1E6Y - chains A and C of the 6 polymer chains in the assembly; structure by X-ray diffraction, 1.60 A resolution.

# Chain A
Protein: Methyl-coenzyme M reductase subunit alpha
Source organism: Methanosarcina barkeri
Notes: EC 2.8.4.1
UniProt: P07962 (MCRA_METBA); residues 1002-1570 here correspond to UniProt positions 1-569 (UniProt number = residue number - 1001)
Sequence (569 residues; numbered 1002 to 1570; the number before each row is that of its first residue):
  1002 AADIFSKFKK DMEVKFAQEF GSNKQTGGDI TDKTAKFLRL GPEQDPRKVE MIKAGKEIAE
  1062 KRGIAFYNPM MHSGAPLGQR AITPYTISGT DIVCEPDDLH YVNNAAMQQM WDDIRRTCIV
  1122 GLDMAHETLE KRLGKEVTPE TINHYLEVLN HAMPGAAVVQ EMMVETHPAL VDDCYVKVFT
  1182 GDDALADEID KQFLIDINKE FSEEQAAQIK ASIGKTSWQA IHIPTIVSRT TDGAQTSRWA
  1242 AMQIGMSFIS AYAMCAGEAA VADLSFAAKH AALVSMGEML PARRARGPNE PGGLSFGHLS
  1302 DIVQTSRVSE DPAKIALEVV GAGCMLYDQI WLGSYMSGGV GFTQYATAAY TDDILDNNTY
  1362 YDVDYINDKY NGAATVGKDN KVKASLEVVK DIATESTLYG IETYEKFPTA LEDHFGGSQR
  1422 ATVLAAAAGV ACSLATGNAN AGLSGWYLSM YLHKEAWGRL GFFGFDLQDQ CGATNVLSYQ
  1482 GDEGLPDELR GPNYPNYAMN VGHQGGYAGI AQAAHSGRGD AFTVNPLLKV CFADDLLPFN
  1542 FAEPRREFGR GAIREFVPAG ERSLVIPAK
Not modelled in the structure: 1570
Modified / non-standard residues: H1271 (n1-methylated histidine; MHS); R1285 (5-methyl-arginine; AGM); G1465 (thioglycin; GL3); C1472 (s-methylcysteine; SMC)
Bound ions: factor 430 Ni: Q1161 (together with 1-thioethanesulfonic acid)
Ligand contacts:
  - 1-thioethanesulfonic acid (COM): Y1346, F1463, F1464, G1465
  - factor 430 (F43), molecule 1: A1157, A1158, V1159, V1160, Q1161, M1164, V1165, M1243, Q1244, M1247, I1250, A1257, G1258
  - factor 430 (F43), molecule 2: G1339, G1340, V1341, G1342, F1343, T1344, Q1345, Y1346, F1416, G1417, G1418, Q1420, G1462, F1463
  - Coenzyme B (TP7), molecule 1: R1239, K1270, H1271
  - Coenzyme B (TP7), molecule 2: R1284, R1285, L1333, M1337, S1338, F1343, F1463, A1499, M1500, N1501, V1502
Curated features (UniProtKB/Swiss-Prot):
  - binding site (coenzyme B): R1285

# Chain C
Protein: Methyl-coenzyme M reductase subunit gamma
Source organism: Methanosarcina barkeri
Notes: EC 2.8.4.1
UniProt: P07964 (MCRG_METBA); residues 3002-3248 here correspond to UniProt positions 1-247 (UniProt number = residue number - 3001)
Sequence (247 residues; each row starts with the number of its first residue):
  3002 AYERQYYPGA TSVAANRRKH MSGKLEKLRE ISDEDLTAVL GHRAPGSDYP STHPPLAEMG
  3062 EPACSTRENV AATPGAAAGD RVRYIQFADS MYNAPATPYF RSYFAAINFR GVDPGTLSGR
  3122 QIVEARERDM EQCAKVQMET EITDHALAGV RGATVHGHSV RLQEDGVMFD MLDRRRLENG
  3182 TIIMDKDQVA IPLDRKVDLG KPMSSEEAAK RTTIYRVDNV AFRDDAEVVE WVHRIFDQRT
  3242 KFGFQPK
Modified / non-standard residues: C3065 (cysteinesulfonic acid; OCS)
Ligand contacts: factor 430 (F43): L3118, S3119, G3120, R3121, A3154, T3155, V3156, H3157, G3158, H3159, S3160

# Chain A / chain C interface
Residue-residue contacts - 114 pairs, chain A then chain C:
  F1017(A) - R3162(C)
  D1033(A) - R3162(C)
  K1034(A) - R3162(C)
  K1034(A) - L3163(C)  hydrogen bond (backbone-backbone)
  K1034(A) - R3217(C)
  K1034(A) - D3219(C)  salt bridge
  T1035(A) - R3162(C)
  T1035(A) - L3163(C)
  T1035(A) - Q3164(C)
  A1036(A) - R3162(C)
  A1036(A) - L3163(C)  hydrogen bond (backbone-backbone)
  A1036(A) - Q3164(C)
  K1037(A) - E3165(C)
  F1038(A) - V3161(C)  hydrophobic
  F1038(A) - R3162(C)
  F1038(A) - Q3164(C)
  F1038(A) - F3170(C)  hydrophobic
  R1040(A) - D3171(C)  hydrogen bond (side chain-backbone)
  R1040(A) - M3172(C)  hydrogen bond (side chain-backbone)
  H1073(A) - M3172(C)
  S1074(A) - L3173(C)
  G1075(A) - L3173(C)
  A1076(A) - M3172(C)
  A1076(A) - L3173(C)
  P1077(A) - M3172(C)
  L1078(A) - M3172(C)  hydrophobic
  Q1080(A) - F3170(C)
  Q1080(A) - M3172(C)
  R1081(A) - H3157(C)  hydrogen bond
  R1081(A) - V3161(C)
  R1081(A) - F3170(C)
  L1387(A) - F3237(C)  hydrophobic
  L1387(A) - D3238(C)
  L1387(A) - T3241(C)
  L1387(A) - K3242(C)
  V1390(A) - F3237(C)  hydrophobic
  K1391(A) - H3234(C)
  K1391(A) - F3237(C)
  K1391(A) - D3238(C)  salt bridge
  T1395(A) - H3234(C)  hydrogen bond
  E1396(A) - R3224(C)  salt bridge
  L1399(A) - F3223(C)  hydrophobic
  L1399(A) - R3224(C)
  E1403(A) - V3218(C)
  E1403(A) - R3224(C)  salt bridge
  E1406(A) - Y3216(C)
  E1406(A) - R3217(C)  hydrogen bond (backbone-side chain)
  E1406(A) - V3218(C)  hydrogen bond (side chain-backbone)
  P1409(A) - Y3093(C)
  P1409(A) - R3162(C)
  L1412(A) - M3092(C)  hydrophobic
  L1412(A) - Y3093(C)
  L1412(A) - S3160(C)
  E1413(A) - S3160(C)  hydrogen bond (backbone-backbone)
  E1413(A) - V3161(C)
  E1413(A) - R3162(C)  salt bridge
  F1416(A) - H3157(C)
  F1416(A) - H3159(C)  hydrogen bond (backbone-side chain)
  F1416(A) - S3160(C)  hydrogen bond (backbone-side chain)
  G1418(A) - S3119(C)  hydrogen bond (backbone-side chain)
  R1421(A) - M3092(C)
  R1421(A) - H3159(C)  hydrogen bond
  R1421(A) - S3160(C)
  S1445(A) - F3237(C)
  L1449(A) - V3233(C)  hydrophobic
  L1449(A) - F3237(C)  hydrophobic
  Y1452(A) - V3233(C)  hydrophobic
  Y1452(A) - R3240(C)  hydrogen bond
  L1453(A) - F3223(C)
  L1453(A) - V3233(C)  hydrophobic
  K1455(A) - Y3100(C)
  K1455(A) - Y3104(C)
  E1456(A) - Y3008(C)  hydrogen bond
  E1456(A) - R3018(C)  hydrogen bond (backbone-side chain)
  E1456(A) - Y3216(C)
  E1456(A) - F3223(C)
  E1456(A) - W3232(C)
  E1456(A) - V3233(C)
  A1457(A) - R3018(C)
  A1457(A) - Y3216(C)  hydrogen bond (backbone-backbone)
  A1457(A) - F3223(C)  hydrophobic
  W1458(A) - M3092(C)  hydrophobic
  W1458(A) - T3098(C)
  W1458(A) - I3215(C)
  W1458(A) - Y3216(C)
  G1459(A) - R3018(C)
  G1459(A) - T3098(C)
  G1459(A) - P3099(C)
  G1459(A) - Y3100(C)  hydrogen bond (backbone-backbone)
  R1460(A) - D3090(C)  hydrogen bond (side chain-backbone)
  R1460(A) - M3092(C)
  R1460(A) - P3099(C)
  R1460(A) - Y3100(C)
  R1460(A) - S3119(C)  hydrogen bond (side chain-backbone)
  R1460(A) - H3159(C)
  R1460(A) - I3215(C)
  L1461(A) - Y3100(C)
  L1461(A) - S3119(C)
  G1462(A) - L3118(C)
  G1462(A) - S3119(C)  hydrogen bond (backbone-backbone)
  F1464(A) - G3116(C)
  F1464(A) - T3117(C)
  F1464(A) - L3118(C)
  D1467(A) - Y3100(C)
  Q1471(A) - R3240(C)  hydrogen bond
  A1474(A) - F3237(C)  hydrophobic
  A1474(A) - T3241(C)
  T1475(A) - R3240(C)  hydrogen bond (side chain-backbone)
  T1475(A) - G3244(C)  hydrogen bond (side chain-backbone)
  L1478(A) - T3241(C)
  L1478(A) - F3245(C)
  S1479(A) - G3244(C)
  Y1480(A) - F3245(C)
  Y1480(A) - Q3246(C)  hydrogen bond
Also at the interface, not in a pair above, chain A (57 interface residues in all): G1079, Y1400, K1407, T1410, G1417, F1463, D1470
Also at the interface, not in a pair above, chain C (48 interface residues in all): F3101, D3174, V3229, V3230, F3243

# Summary
The interface between chain A and chain C involves 57 residues on one side and 48 on the other, with 25
hydrogen bonds and 5 salt bridges. Among the polar pairs are K1034(A)-D3219(C), K1391(A)-D3238(C) and
E1396(A)-R3224(C).
Here chain A is Methyl-coenzyme M reductase subunit alpha and chain C is Methyl-coenzyme M reductase subunit
gamma, both from Methanosarcina barkeri. Entry 1E6Y (Methyl-coenzyme M reductase from Methanosarcina barkeri)
was determined by X-ray diffraction, deposited together with 1E6V.
